7VOX - chains E and A of the 4 polymer chains in the assembly; structure by X-ray diffraction, 2.10 A resolution.

Chain E:
Molecule: 16-nt DNA strand
Sequence (16 nucleotides; numbered 1 to 16; the number before each row is that of its first residue):
     1 AAATATTTATTATCGA

Chain A:
Protein: Hepatocyte nuclear factor 3-alpha
Organism: Homo sapiens
UniProtKB: P55317 (FOXA1_HUMAN); numbering as in UniProt (aligned over 168-264)
Sequence (102 residues; row label = number of the first residue in the row):
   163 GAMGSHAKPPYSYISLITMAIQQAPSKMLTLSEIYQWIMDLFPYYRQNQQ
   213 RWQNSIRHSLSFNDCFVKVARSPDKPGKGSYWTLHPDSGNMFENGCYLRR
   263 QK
Disordered / not traced: 163-167, 253-264
Construct notes: expression tag (163-167)
Metal / ion sites: Mg2+: Ser-177 (shared with 1 residue of chain C)
Swiss-Prot annotation at these positions:
  - DNA-binding region: Ala-169 to Leu-260 (Fork-head)
From the paper describing this entry:
  - binding site for the 16-nt DNA strand: Asn-216, Ser-217, His-220, Lys-240
  - binding site for the 16-nt DNA strand (chain E): Arg-219, Lys-240, Ser-242
  - self-association interface (contacts with another copy of this molecule); pairs are residue here / residue on that copy: Tyr-173/Gln-184, Ser-174
  - Mg2+ coordination: Ser-174, Ser-177
  - mutagenesis - S177A: unchanged binding to the 16-nt DNA strand
  - mutagenesis - Y173A/S177A, S174A/S177A: decreased binding to the 16-nt DNA strand
  - mutagenesis - S177A: unchanged signaling
  - mutagenesis - Y173A/S177A, Y173A/S174A/S177A, S174A/S177A: decreased signaling

How chain E and chain A interact:
Contacting residue pairs (22; chain E residue first):
  DA2(E) / Lys-240(A)  hydrogen bond to the base
  DA3(E) / Lys-240(A)  hydrogen bond to the sugar
  DT4(E) / Leu-193(A)  phosphate contact
  DT4(E) / Ser-194(A)  phosphate contact
  DT4(E) / Tyr-197(A)  phosphate contact
  DT4(E) / Arg-219(A)  base contact
  DT4(E) / Lys-240(A)  sugar contact
  DT4(E) / Gly-241(A)  phosphate contact
  DA5(E) / Leu-193(A)  phosphate contact
  DA5(E) / Arg-219(A)  base contact
  DA5(E) / Ser-223(A)  sugar contact
  DA5(E) / Lys-230(A)  hydrogen bond to the phosphate
  DA5(E) / Gly-241(A)  phosphate contact
  DA5(E) / Ser-242(A)  hydrogen bond to the phosphate
  DA5(E) / Trp-244(A)  hydrogen bond to the phosphate
  DT6(E) / Arg-219(A)  base contact
  DT6(E) / Ser-223(A)  hydrogen bond to the phosphate
  DT6(E) / Lys-230(A)  salt bridge to the phosphate
  DT6(E) / Trp-244(A)  phosphate contact
  DT7(E) / His-220(A)  base contact
  DT7(E) / Ser-223(A)  base contact
  DT8(E) / His-220(A)  hydrogen bond to the base
Also at the interface, not in a pair above, chain E (8 interface residues in all): DA9
Also at the interface, not in a pair above, chain A (12 interface residues in all): Phe-224

Summary:
The interface between chain E and chain A involves 8 residues on one side and 12 on the other, with 7 hydrogen
bonds and 1 salt bridge. Polar contacts include DA2(E)/Lys-240(A), DT8(E)/His-220(A) and DA3(E)/Lys-240(A).
From the paper: a binding site for the 16-nt DNA strand at Asn-216(A), Ser-217(A) and His-220(A) among others;
Y173A/S177A, Y173A/S174A/S177A and S174A/S177A of chain A reduce signaling.
Chain E is a 16-nt DNA strand and chain A is Hepatocyte nuclear factor 3-alpha (Homo sapiens); the structure,
The crystal structure of human forkhead box protein A in complex with DNA 2, was determined by X-ray
diffraction.
